PDB entry 1UB5 | X-ray diffraction, 2.00 A resolution | chains H and L

# Chain H
Name: antibody 19G2, alpha chain
Organism: Mus musculus
Reference sequence: P18527 (HV56_MOUSE); the construct has insertions or renumbered stretches relative to UniProt, so the offset changes along the chain: 1-30 = UniProt 1-30; 34-99 = UniProt 32-97
Sequence (209 residues; each row starts with the number of its first residue; note: 5 numbers in that range are skipped by the numbering (no residue carries them; nothing is unmodelled there)):
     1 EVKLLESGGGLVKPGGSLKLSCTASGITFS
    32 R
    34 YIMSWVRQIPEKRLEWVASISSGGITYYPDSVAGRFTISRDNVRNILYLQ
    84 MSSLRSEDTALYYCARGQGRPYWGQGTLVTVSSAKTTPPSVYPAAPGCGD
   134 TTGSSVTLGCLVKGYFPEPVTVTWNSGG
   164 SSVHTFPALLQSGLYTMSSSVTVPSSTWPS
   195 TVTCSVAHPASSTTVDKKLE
Cystine bridges: Cys22-Cys97, Cys143-Cys198
Small-molecule neighbours: 4-(4-styryl-phenylcarbamoyl)-butyric acid (SPB): Ile35, Ser37, Val39, Leu47, Tyr96, Ala98, Gly100, Gln101, Trp106

# Chain L
Name: antibody 19G2, beta chain
Organism: Mus musculus
Notes: antibody fragment or engineered binder
Sequence (214 residues; each row starts with the number of its first residue):
     1 DIVMTQAAFSNPVTLGTSASISCRSTKSLLHSNGITYLYWYLQKPGQSPQ
    51 LLIYQMSNLASGVPNRFSSSGSGTDFTLRISRVEAEDVGVYYCAQNLELP
   101 PTFGGGTKLEIKRADAAPTVSIFPPSSEQLTSGGASVVCFLNNFYPKDIN
   151 VKWKIDGSERQNGVLNSWTDQDSKDSTYSMSSTLTLTKDEYERHNGYTCE
   201 ATHKTSTSPIVKSF
Cystine bridges: Cys23-Cys93, Cys139-Cys199
Small-molecule neighbours: 4-(4-styryl-phenylcarbamoyl)-butyric acid (SPB): Tyr39, Tyr41, Pro49, Gln95, Asn96, Leu97, Glu98, Leu99, Pro101, Phe103

# How chain H and chain L interact
Pairs across the interface (61):
  Gln41(H) with Gln43(L), hydrogen bond
  Lys45(H) with Gln43(L); Tyr92(L), hydrogen bond (backbone-side chain)
  Arg46(H) with Phe103(L), hydrogen bond (side chain-backbone); Gly104(L); Gly105(L)
  Leu47(H) with Tyr41(L); Phe103(L)
  Trp49(H) with Pro100(L), hydrophobic; Pro101(L)
  Ser52(H) with Leu99(L)
  Tyr60(H) with Leu99(L), hydrophobic
  Tyr96(H) with Pro49(L)
  Gly100(H) with Asn96(L), hydrogen bond (backbone-side chain)
  Gln101(H) with Asn96(L)
  Gly102(H) with Tyr54(L); Gln55(L); Asn96(L), hydrogen bond (backbone-side chain)
  Arg103(H) with Leu51(L); Tyr54(L); Ala60(L); Ser61(L), hydrogen bond
  Pro104(H) with Tyr39(L), hydrophobic; Leu51(L); Tyr54(L); Asn96(L)
  Trp106(H) with Tyr41(L), hydrophobic; Pro49(L), hydrogen bond (side chain-backbone); Leu51(L)
  Gln108(H) with Ser48(L), hydrogen bond
  Tyr125(H) with Glu128(L); Gln129(L); Ser132(L)
  Pro126(H) with Ser126(L); Glu128(L)
  Ala127(H) with Phe123(L)
  Ala128(H) with Phe123(L)
  Thr140(H) with Ser121(L), hydrogen bond; Phe123(L); Phe140(L)
  Leu144(H) with Ser136(L)
  His167(H) with Asn142(L); Asn143(L), hydrogen bond; Ser179(L), hydrogen bond
  Thr168(H) with Thr169(L)
  Phe169(H) with Phe140(L), hydrophobic; Asn142(L); Ser167(L); Thr169(L); Ser179(L); Met180(L); Ser181(L)
  Pro170(H) with Ser167(L), hydrogen bond (backbone-side chain); Trp168(L)
  Leu172(H) with Asn166(L)
  Gln174(H) with Leu165(L)
  Ser181(H) with Phe140(L); Ser181(L)
  Ser183(H) with Phe140(L); Asn142(L), hydrogen bond
  Lys211(H) with Glu128(L), salt bridge
Other interface residues (no listed pair), chain H (39 interface residues in all): Ile35, Val39, Val124, Pro129, Thr134, Leu141, Gly142, Lys146, Ser182
Other interface residues (no listed pair), chain L (44 interface residues in all): Met4, Tyr37, Gln50, Thr119, Val138, Asp172, Thr185, Lys212

# Overview
Chain H and chain L form an interface of 39 and 44 residues respectively, with 13 hydrogen bonds and 1 salt
bridge. Among the polar pairs are Lys211(H)-Glu128(L), Gln41(H)-Gln43(L) and Lys45(H)-Tyr92(L).
4-(4-styryl-phenylcarbamoyl)-butyric acid is bound between chain H and chain L.
Chain H is antibody 19G2, alpha chain and chain L is antibody 19G2, beta chain, both from Mus musculus; the
structure, Crystal structure of Antibody 19G2 with hapten at 100K, was determined by X-ray diffraction.
